Entry 7M52 (X-ray diffraction, 1.50 A resolution); this record covers chains H and L of the 3 polymer chains in the assembly.

# Chain H
Molecule: B6 antigen-binding (Fab) fragment heavy chain
Source organism: Mus musculus
Notes: antibody fragment or engineered binder
Chain sequence (220 residues; numbered 3 to 222; the number before each row is that of its first residue):
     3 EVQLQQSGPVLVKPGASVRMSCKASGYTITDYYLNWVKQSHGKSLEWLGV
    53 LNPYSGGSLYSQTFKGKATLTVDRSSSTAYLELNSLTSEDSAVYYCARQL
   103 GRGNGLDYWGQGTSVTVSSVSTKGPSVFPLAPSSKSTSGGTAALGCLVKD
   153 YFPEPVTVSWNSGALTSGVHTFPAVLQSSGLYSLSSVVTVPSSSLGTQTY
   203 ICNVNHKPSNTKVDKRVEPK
Disulfide bonds: Cys24-Cys98, Cys148-Cys204

# Chain L
Molecule: B6 antigen-binding (Fab) fragment light chain
Source organism: Mus musculus
Notes: antibody fragment or engineered binder
Chain sequence (219 residues; numbered 3 to 221; the number before each row is that of its first residue):
     3 NIMMTQSPSSLAVSAGEKVTMSCKSSQSVLHSSDQKNYLAWYQQKPGQSP
    53 KLLIYWASTRESGVPDRFTGSGSGTDFTLTISSVQAEDLAVYFCHQYLSS
   103 YTFGGGTKLEIKRTVAAPSVFIFPPSDEQLKSGTASVVCLLNNFYPREAK
   153 VQWKVDNALQSGNSQESVTEQDSKDSTYSLSSTLTLSKADYEKHKVYACE
   203 VTHQGLSSPVTKSFNRGEC
Not modelled in the structure: 221
Disulfide bonds: Cys25-Cys96, Cys141-Cys201

# Chain H / chain L interface
Pairs across the interface - 77 pairs, chain H then chain L:
  Asn37(H) - Tyr103(L)
  Gln41(H) - Gln46(L)  hydrogen bond
  Gln41(H) - Phe95(L)
  Gly44(H) - Phe95(L)
  Lys45(H) - Ser11(L)  hydrogen bond (side chain-backbone)
  Lys45(H) - Val93(L)
  Lys45(H) - Phe95(L)
  Lys45(H) - Gly107(L)
  Lys45(H) - Gly108(L)  hydrogen bond (side chain-backbone)
  Lys45(H) - Lys110(L)
  Leu47(H) - Phe95(L)  hydrophobic
  Leu47(H) - Phe105(L)
  Trp49(H) - Ser102(L)
  Trp49(H) - Tyr103(L)
  Tyr97(H) - Gln46(L)  hydrogen bond
  Tyr97(H) - Gln50(L)
  Tyr97(H) - Ser51(L)
  Tyr97(H) - Pro52(L)
  Gln101(H) - Tyr103(L)  hydrogen bond
  Arg104(H) - His33(L)
  Arg104(H) - Tyr40(L)
  Arg104(H) - Tyr99(L)  hydrogen bond (side chain-backbone)
  Arg104(H) - Leu100(L)  hydrogen bond (side chain-backbone)
  Gly105(H) - Tyr40(L)
  Gly105(H) - Trp58(L)  hydrogen bond (backbone-side chain)
  Gly105(H) - Tyr99(L)  hydrogen bond (backbone-side chain)
  Asn106(H) - Tyr99(L)
  Gly107(H) - Tyr44(L)
  Gly107(H) - Tyr57(L)
  Leu108(H) - Tyr44(L)  hydrogen bond (backbone-side chain)
  Leu108(H) - Leu54(L)
  Asp109(H) - Leu54(L)
  Asp109(H) - Glu63(L)
  Trp111(H) - Tyr44(L)
  Trp111(H) - Ser51(L)
  Trp111(H) - Pro52(L)
  Gly112(H) - Ser51(L)  hydrogen bond (backbone-side chain)
  Gln113(H) - Ser51(L)
  Phe130(H) - Ser128(L)
  Phe130(H) - Gln131(L)
  Pro131(H) - Ser128(L)
  Leu132(H) - Phe125(L)
  Leu132(H) - Val140(L)  hydrophobic
  Ala133(H) - Phe125(L)
  Lys137(H) - Phe123(L)
  Lys137(H) - Ile124(L)  hydrogen bond (backbone-backbone)
  Lys137(H) - Ser215(L)
  Ser138(H) - Phe123(L)
  Ser138(H) - Phe125(L)
  Thr139(H) - Phe123(L)
  Ser140(H) - Phe123(L)
  Ala145(H) - Phe123(L)  hydrophobic
  Ala145(H) - Phe125(L)
  Ala145(H) - Leu142(L)  hydrophobic
  Leu149(H) - Ser138(L)
  Lys151(H) - Gln131(L)
  Lys151(H) - Ser138(L)
  His172(H) - Asn144(L)  hydrogen bond
  His172(H) - Asn145(L)  hydrogen bond
  His172(H) - Ser181(L)  hydrogen bond
  Phe174(H) - Leu142(L)  hydrophobic
  Phe174(H) - Ser169(L)
  Phe174(H) - Thr171(L)
  Phe174(H) - Ser181(L)
  Phe174(H) - Leu182(L)
  Phe174(H) - Ser183(L)
  Pro175(H) - Ser169(L)  hydrogen bond (backbone-side chain)
  Pro175(H) - Val170(L)
  Val177(H) - Gln167(L)
  Val177(H) - Glu168(L)
  Val177(H) - Ser169(L)
  Leu178(H) - Gln167(L)  hydrogen bond (backbone-side chain)
  Gln179(H) - Gln167(L)
  Ser187(H) - Ser183(L)  hydrogen bond
  Val189(H) - Leu142(L)  hydrophobic
  Thr191(H) - Asn144(L)  hydrogen bond
  Lys217(H) - Glu130(L)  salt bridge
Interface residues without a listed pair, chain H (47 interface residues in all): Val39, Ser46, Glu48, Ser63, Val129, Ser135, Thr143, Leu146, Thr173
Interface residues without a listed pair, chain L (47 interface residues in all): His97, Thr109, Thr136, Thr185, Thr187

# Summary
The chain H/chain L interface involves 47 residues from each chain; the contacts include 19 hydrogen bonds and
1 salt bridge. Polar pairs include Lys217(H)-Glu130(L), Gln41(H)-Gln46(L) and Lys45(H)-Ser11(L).
Chain H is B6 antigen-binding (Fab) fragment heavy chain and chain L is B6 antigen-binding (Fab) fragment
light chain, both from Mus musculus; the structure, B6 Fab fragment bound to the HKU4 spike stem helix
peptide, was determined by X-ray diffraction (same publication as 7M51, 7M53, 7M55 and 7M5E).
